Entry 7VAV (electron microscopy, 2.80 A resolution); this record covers chains K and L of the 12 polymer chains in the assembly.

# Chain K
Molecule: V-type ATP synthase subunit G
From: Thermus thermophilus HB8
Reference sequence: Q5SIT5 (Q5SIT5_THET8); residues 1-120 here = UniProt positions 1-120
Amino-acid sequence (120 residues; numbered 1 to 120; the number before each row is that of its first residue):
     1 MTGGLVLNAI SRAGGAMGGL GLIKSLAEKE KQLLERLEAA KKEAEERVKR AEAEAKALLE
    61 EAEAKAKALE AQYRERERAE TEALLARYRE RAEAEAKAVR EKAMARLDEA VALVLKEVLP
Disordered / not traced: 1-80

# Chain L
Molecule: V-type ATP synthase subunit E
From: Thermus thermophilus HB8
Reference sequence: P74901 (VATE_THET8); residue numbers follow UniProt; this construct covers 1-188
Amino-acid sequence (188 residues; numbered 1 to 188; the number before each row is that of its first residue):
     1 MSKLEAILSQ EVEAEIQALL QEAEAKAEAV KREAEEKAKA LLQARERALE AQYRAALRRA
    61 ESAGELLVAT ARTQARGEVL EEVRRRVREA LEALPQKPEW PEVVRKLALE ALEALPGAKA
   121 LVANPEDLPH LEALARERGV ELQAEPALRL GVRAVGAEGK TQVENSLLAR LDRAWDALSS
   181 KVAQALWG
Disordered / not traced: 1-60

# Chain K / chain L interface
Pairs across the interface (21):
  Y88(K) with G64(L); V68(L)
  R89(K) with L67(L)
  A92(K) with V68(L), hydrophobic; A71(L), hydrophobic
  E95(K) with V68(L)
  V99(K) with W187(L)
  K102(K) with L186(L)
  A103(K) with L186(L); W187(L)
  R106(K) with A185(L), hydrogen bond (side chain-backbone); L186(L)
  L107(K) with V83(L), hydrophobic; R86(L)
  V114(K) with V87(L), hydrophobic; L178(L), hydrophobic
  L115(K) with L91(L), hydrophobic
  E117(K) with L178(L)
  V118(K) with R170(L)
  L119(K) with L91(L), hydrophobic
  P120(K) with K106(L), hydrogen bond (backbone-side chain)
Other interface residues (no listed pair), chain K (19 interface residues in all): R91, A96, A110, V111
Other interface residues (no listed pair), chain L (21 interface residues in all): E65, R72, A75, A90, L107, L171, V182

# Overview
19 residues of chain K and 21 residues of chain L are in contact, with 2 hydrogen bonds. Polar pairs include
R106(K)-A185(L) and P120(K)-K106(L).
Chain K is V-type ATP synthase subunit G and chain L is V-type ATP synthase subunit E, both from Thermus
thermophilus HB8; the structure, V1EG of V/A-ATPase from Thermus thermophilus at low ATP concentration,
state3, was determined by electron microscopy (same publication as 7VAI, 7VAJ, 7VAK, 7VAL, 7VAM, 7VAN and 11
further entries).
